8IOS - chains A and B of the 3 polymer chains in the assembly; structure by electron microscopy, 2.50 A resolution.

[Chain A (and B)]
Name: Spike glycoprotein
Source organism: Severe acute respiratory syndrome coronavirus 2
Notes: chain B of this document is another copy of the same molecule, construct and numbering; everything in this record applies to it too
UniProtKB: P0DTC2 (SPIKE_SARS2); aligned to UniProt positions 12-1206 over residues 15-1210 (the alignment contains insertions or deletions, so no single offset holds)
Chain sequence (1245 residues; each row starts with the number of its first residue; note: 1 number in that range is skipped by the numbering (no residue carries it; nothing is unmodelled there)):
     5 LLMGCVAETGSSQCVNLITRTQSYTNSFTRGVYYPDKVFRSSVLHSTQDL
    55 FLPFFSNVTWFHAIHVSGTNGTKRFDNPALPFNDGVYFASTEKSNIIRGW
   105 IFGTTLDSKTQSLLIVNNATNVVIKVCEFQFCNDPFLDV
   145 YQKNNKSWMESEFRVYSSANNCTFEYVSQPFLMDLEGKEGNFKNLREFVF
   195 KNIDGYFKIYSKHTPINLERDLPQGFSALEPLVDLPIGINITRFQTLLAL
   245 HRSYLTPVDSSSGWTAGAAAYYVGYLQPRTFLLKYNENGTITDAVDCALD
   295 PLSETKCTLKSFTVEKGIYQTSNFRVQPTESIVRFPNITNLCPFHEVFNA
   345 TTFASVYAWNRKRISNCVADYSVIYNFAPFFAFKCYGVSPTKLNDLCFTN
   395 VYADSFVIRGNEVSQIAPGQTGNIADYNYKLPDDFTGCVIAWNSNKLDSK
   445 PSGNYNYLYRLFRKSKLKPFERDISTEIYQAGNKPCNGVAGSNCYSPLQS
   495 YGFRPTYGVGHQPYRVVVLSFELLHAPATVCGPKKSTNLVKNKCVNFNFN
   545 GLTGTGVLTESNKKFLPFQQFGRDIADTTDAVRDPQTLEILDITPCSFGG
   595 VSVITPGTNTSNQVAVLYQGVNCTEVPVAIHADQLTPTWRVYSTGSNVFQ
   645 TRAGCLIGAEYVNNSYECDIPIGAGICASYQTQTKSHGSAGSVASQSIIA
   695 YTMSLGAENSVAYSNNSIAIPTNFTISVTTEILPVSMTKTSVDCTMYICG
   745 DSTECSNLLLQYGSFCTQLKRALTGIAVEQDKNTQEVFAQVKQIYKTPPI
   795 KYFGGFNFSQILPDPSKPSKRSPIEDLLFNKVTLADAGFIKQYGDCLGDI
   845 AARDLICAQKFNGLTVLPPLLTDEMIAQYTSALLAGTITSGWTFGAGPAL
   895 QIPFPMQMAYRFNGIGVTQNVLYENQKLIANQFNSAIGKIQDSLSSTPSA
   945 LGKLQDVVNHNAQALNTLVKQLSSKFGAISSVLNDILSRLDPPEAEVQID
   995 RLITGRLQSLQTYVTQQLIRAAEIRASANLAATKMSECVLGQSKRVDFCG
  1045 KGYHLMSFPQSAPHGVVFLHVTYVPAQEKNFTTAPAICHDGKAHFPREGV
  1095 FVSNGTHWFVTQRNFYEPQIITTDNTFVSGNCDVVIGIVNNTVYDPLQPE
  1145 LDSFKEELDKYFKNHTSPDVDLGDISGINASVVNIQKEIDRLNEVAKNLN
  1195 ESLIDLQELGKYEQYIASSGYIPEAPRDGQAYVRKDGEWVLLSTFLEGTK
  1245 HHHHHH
Unresolved in the structure: 5-18, 70-79, 145-153, 178-186, 247-257, 621-627, 678-688, 1140-1250
Sequence notes: expression tag (5-14, 1211-1250); variant Ile22 (Thr19 in P0DTC2), Ser27 (Ala in P0DTC2), Ala83 (Val in P0DTC2), Asp142 (Gly in P0DTC2), Gln146 (His in P0DTC2), Glu183 (Gln in P0DTC2), Glu213 (Val in P0DTC2), Val252 (Gly in P0DTC2), His339 (Gly in P0DTC2), Thr346 (Arg in P0DTC2), Ile368 (Leu in P0DTC2), Phe371 (Ser in P0DTC2), Pro373 (Ser in P0DTC2), Phe375 (Ser in P0DTC2), Ala376 (Thr in P0DTC2), Asn405 (Asp in P0DTC2), Ser408 (Arg in P0DTC2), Asn417 (Lys in P0DTC2), Lys440 (Asn in P0DTC2), Pro445 (Val in P0DTC2), Ser446 (Gly in P0DTC2), Lys460 (Asn in P0DTC2), Asn477 (Ser in P0DTC2), Lys478 (Thr in P0DTC2), Ala484 (Glu in P0DTC2), Ser486 (Phe in P0DTC2), Ser490 (Phe in P0DTC2), Arg498 (Gln in P0DTC2), Tyr501 (Asn in P0DTC2), His505 (Tyr in P0DTC2), Gly614 (Asp in P0DTC2), Tyr655 (His in P0DTC2), Lys679 (Asn in P0DTC2), His681 (Pro in P0DTC2), Lys764 (Asn in P0DTC2), Tyr796 (Asp in P0DTC2), His954 (Gln in P0DTC2), Lys969 (Asn in P0DTC2); engineered mutation Gly682 (Arg in P0DTC2), Ser683 (Arg in P0DTC2), Gly685 (Arg in P0DTC2), Pro817 (Phe in P0DTC2), Pro892 (Ala in P0DTC2), Pro899 (Ala in P0DTC2), Pro942 (Ala in P0DTC2), Pro986 (Lys in P0DTC2), Pro987 (Val in P0DTC2)
Cystine bridges: Cys131-Cys166, Cys291-Cys301, Cys336-Cys361, Cys379-Cys432, Cys391-Cys525, Cys480-Cys488, Cys538-Cys590, Cys617-Cys649, Cys662-Cys671, Cys738-Cys760, Cys743-Cys749, Cys840-Cys851, Cys1032-Cys1043, Cys1082-Cys1126
Glycans and other covalent adducts: N-acetylglucosamine (NAG) linked to Asn61, Asn122, Asn165, Asn234, Asn282, Asn331, Asn343, Asn616, Asn657, Asn709, Asn717, Asn801, Asn1074, Asn1098, Asn1134
Small-molecule neighbours: N-acetylglucosamine (NAG; 2-acetamido-2-deoxy-beta-D-glucopyranose): Arg457, Ser459, Lys460, Lys462, Glu465
UniProt features mapped onto this chain:
  - glycosylation (N-linked (GlcNAc...) asparagine): Asn20 (complex), Asn125 (hybrid)
Reported in the primary citation:
  - conformationally variable residues (helix shift, order/disorder transition): Leu828 to Lys854, Lys969 to Ile997
  - self-association interface (contacts with another copy of this molecule); pairs are residue here / residue on that copy: Pro373-His505 (pi stacking), Phe375-Tyr508 (hydrophobic contact), Ser383-Asp985 (backbone contact)

[How chain A and chain B interact]
Contacting residue pairs - 146 pairs, chain A then chain B:
  Gln314(A) with Lys764(B)
  Asn317(A) with Asp737(B), hydrogen bond
  Arg319(A) with Met740(B)
  Gly381(A) with Arg983(B), hydrogen bond (backbone-side chain)
  Val382(A) with Arg983(B)
  Ser383(A) with Arg983(B), hydrogen bond (backbone-backbone); Leu984(B); Asp985(B), hydrogen bond (side chain-backbone)
  Thr385(A) with Asp985(B), hydrogen bond
  Lys386(A) with Leu981(B); Ser982(B); Leu984(B)
  Leu390(A) with Ser982(B); Arg983(B)
  Tyr396(A) with Tyr200(B); Pro230(B)
  Gly404(A) with Phe375(B)
  Asn405(A) with Tyr369(B); Phe374(B); Phe375(B)
  Gln414(A) with Thr385(B)
  Thr415(A) with Thr385(B)
  Pro463(A) with Asp198(B)
  Phe464(A) with Gly232(B)
  Glu465(A) with Gly232(B)
  Arg466(A) with Gly232(B)
  Ser469(A) with Lys113(B)
  Glu471(A) with Lys113(B)
  Gly502(A) with Pro373(B)
  Gly504(A) with Pro373(B); Phe374(B)
  His505(A) with Tyr369(B), hydrogen bond (side chain-backbone); Ala372(B); Pro373(B)
  Tyr508(A) with Phe375(B)
  Glu516(A) with Tyr200(B), hydrogen bond
  His519(A) with Lys41(B)
  Thr547(A) with Asn978(B)
  Thr549(A) with Asp745(B)
  Glu554(A) with Asp843(B)
  Lys557(A) with Phe43(B)
  Lys558(A) with Phe43(B); Asn282(B), hydrogen bond
  Phe559(A) with Phe43(B), hydrophobic
  Phe562(A) with Lys41(B); Glu224(B)
  Gln563(A) with Val42(B); Phe43(B)
  Gln564(A) with Lys41(B)
  Phe565(A) with Val42(B); Phe43(B), hydrogen bond (backbone-backbone)
  Gly566(A) with Phe43(B)
  Arg567(A) with Val42(B); Phe43(B), hydrogen bond (backbone-backbone)
  Ile569(A) with Lys964(B)
  Ala570(A) with Ser967(B)
  Asp571(A) with Ser967(B), hydrogen bond
  Asp586(A) with Asp843(B)
  Pro589(A) with Tyr837(B), hydrogen bond (backbone-side chain); Phe855(B)
  Cys590(A) with Tyr837(B)
  Ser591(A) with Tyr837(B)
  Phe592(A) with Met740(B), hydrophobic; Lys854(B)
  Gly614(A) with Gln836(B)
  Val615(A) with Gln836(B)
  Asn616(A) with Gln836(B), hydrogen bond (backbone-side chain)
  Glu619(A) with Gln836(B)
  Gln644(A) with Ile834(B)
  Thr645(A) with Ile834(B)
  Arg646(A) with Ile834(B); Thr866(B)
  Pro665(A) with Leu864(B), hydrophobic
  Gly667(A) with Pro863(B); Leu864(B)
  Ala668(A) with Pro863(B); Leu864(B); Thr866(B)
  Gly669(A) with Leu864(B), hydrogen bond (backbone-backbone); Met869(B)
  Met697(A) with Leu865(B), hydrophobic
  Leu699(A) with Met869(B); Gln872(B); Tyr873(B)
  Gly700(A) with Lys786(B)
  Ala701(A) with Lys786(B); Gln787(B); Ile788(B), hydrogen bond (backbone-backbone)
  Glu702(A) with Ile788(B); Lys790(B)
  Asn703(A) with Gln787(B), hydrogen bond; Ile788(B), hydrogen bond (backbone-backbone); Tyr789(B); Lys790(B)
  Val705(A) with Thr883(B)
  Ala706(A) with Gln895(B)
  Tyr707(A) with Pro792(B), hydrophobic; Tyr796(B); Phe797(B); Ile896(B); Phe898(B), hydrogen bond (side chain-backbone)
  Ser708(A) with Pro897(B)
  Asn709(A) with Pro897(B)
  Ser711(A) with Gln895(B); Pro897(B)
  Ile712(A) with Gln895(B)
  Ala713(A) with Leu894(B); Gln895(B), hydrogen bond (backbone-backbone)
  Gln957(A) with Arg765(B)
  Thr961(A) with Gln762(B); Arg765(B)
  Gln965(A) with Gly757(B); Ser758(B); Gln762(B)
  Ser968(A) with Gly757(B)
  Lys969(A) with Gln755(B)
  Phe970(A) with Gln755(B), hydrogen bond (backbone-backbone); Tyr756(B)
  Gly971(A) with Gln755(B); Tyr756(B)
  Asp985(A) with Gly413(B)
  Pro986(A) with Gly413(B)
  Pro987(A) with Pro412(B); Gly413(B)
  Arg995(A) with Asp994(B), salt bridge
  Gln1002(A) with Gln1005(B), hydrogen bond
  Thr1006(A) with Gln762(B)
  Ile1013(A) with Leu1012(B), hydrophobic
  Glu1017(A) with Arg1019(B), salt bridge
  Arg1039(A) with Glu1031(B), salt bridge; Arg1039(B)
  Val1040(A) with Ser1030(B)
  Gly1046(A) with Ala890(B)
  Pro1069(A) with Pro892(B)
  Glu1072(A) with Leu894(B)
  Asn1074(A) with Gln895(B), hydrogen bond
  Thr1077(A) with Met900(B)
  Pro1079(A) with Tyr917(B)
  Phe1089(A) with Asn914(B); Tyr917(B), hydrophobic
  Val1094(A) with Met900(B), hydrophobic; Tyr904(B)
  Arg1107(A) with Tyr904(B)
  Ser1123(A) with Asn914(B), hydrogen bond (backbone-side chain); Glu918(B)
  Val1128(A) with Glu918(B)
Other interface residues (no listed pair), chain A (127 interface residues in all): Arg355, Pro426, Ile468, Thr500, Val503, Leu517, Gly545, Thr553, Leu560, Thr588, Gln613, Ala647, Thr696, Asn710, Pro715, Ser1003, Thr1009, Gln1010, Asp1041, Lys1045, Tyr1047, Val1068, Pro1090, Gly1093, Phe1121, Gly1124, Val1129, Ile1130
Other interface residues (no listed pair), chain B (105 interface residues in all): Tyr38, Asp40, Arg44, Val47, Gln115, Gly199, Pro225, Ile233, Asn234, Gln414, Lys440, Phe759, Gln784, Gly832, Phe833, Asn856, Leu861, Pro862, Ser884, Trp886, Gly889, Gly891, Asn907, Gln913, Gln920, Thr1009, Leu1034, Gly1035

[Summary]
127 residues of chain A and 105 residues of chain B are in contact, with 23 hydrogen bonds and 3 salt bridges.
Polar pairs include Arg995(A)-Asp994(B), Glu1017(A)-Arg1019(B) and Arg1039(A)-Glu1031(B). Ligands of chain A:
N-acetylglucosamine. The paper reports conformational variability at Leu828(A) and Lys969(A); a
self-association interface involving Pro373(A), Phe375(A) and Ser383(A).
Both chains are Spike glycoprotein (Severe acute respiratory syndrome coronavirus 2). Entry 8IOS (Structure of
the SARS-CoV-2 XBB.1 spike glycoprotein (closed-1 state)) was determined by electron microscopy (same
publication as 8IOT, 8IOU and 8IOV).
